6KQD - chains C and G of the 9 polymer chains in the assembly; structure by X-ray diffraction, 3.30 A resolution.

== Chain C ==
Name: DNA-directed RNA polymerase subunit beta
Source organism: Thermus thermophilus (strain HB8 / ATCC 27634 / DSM 579)
Notes: EC 2.7.7.6
UniProt: Q8RQE9 (RPOB_THET8); residue numbers follow UniProt; this construct covers 1-1119
Amino-acid sequence (1119 residues; each row starts with the number of its first residue):
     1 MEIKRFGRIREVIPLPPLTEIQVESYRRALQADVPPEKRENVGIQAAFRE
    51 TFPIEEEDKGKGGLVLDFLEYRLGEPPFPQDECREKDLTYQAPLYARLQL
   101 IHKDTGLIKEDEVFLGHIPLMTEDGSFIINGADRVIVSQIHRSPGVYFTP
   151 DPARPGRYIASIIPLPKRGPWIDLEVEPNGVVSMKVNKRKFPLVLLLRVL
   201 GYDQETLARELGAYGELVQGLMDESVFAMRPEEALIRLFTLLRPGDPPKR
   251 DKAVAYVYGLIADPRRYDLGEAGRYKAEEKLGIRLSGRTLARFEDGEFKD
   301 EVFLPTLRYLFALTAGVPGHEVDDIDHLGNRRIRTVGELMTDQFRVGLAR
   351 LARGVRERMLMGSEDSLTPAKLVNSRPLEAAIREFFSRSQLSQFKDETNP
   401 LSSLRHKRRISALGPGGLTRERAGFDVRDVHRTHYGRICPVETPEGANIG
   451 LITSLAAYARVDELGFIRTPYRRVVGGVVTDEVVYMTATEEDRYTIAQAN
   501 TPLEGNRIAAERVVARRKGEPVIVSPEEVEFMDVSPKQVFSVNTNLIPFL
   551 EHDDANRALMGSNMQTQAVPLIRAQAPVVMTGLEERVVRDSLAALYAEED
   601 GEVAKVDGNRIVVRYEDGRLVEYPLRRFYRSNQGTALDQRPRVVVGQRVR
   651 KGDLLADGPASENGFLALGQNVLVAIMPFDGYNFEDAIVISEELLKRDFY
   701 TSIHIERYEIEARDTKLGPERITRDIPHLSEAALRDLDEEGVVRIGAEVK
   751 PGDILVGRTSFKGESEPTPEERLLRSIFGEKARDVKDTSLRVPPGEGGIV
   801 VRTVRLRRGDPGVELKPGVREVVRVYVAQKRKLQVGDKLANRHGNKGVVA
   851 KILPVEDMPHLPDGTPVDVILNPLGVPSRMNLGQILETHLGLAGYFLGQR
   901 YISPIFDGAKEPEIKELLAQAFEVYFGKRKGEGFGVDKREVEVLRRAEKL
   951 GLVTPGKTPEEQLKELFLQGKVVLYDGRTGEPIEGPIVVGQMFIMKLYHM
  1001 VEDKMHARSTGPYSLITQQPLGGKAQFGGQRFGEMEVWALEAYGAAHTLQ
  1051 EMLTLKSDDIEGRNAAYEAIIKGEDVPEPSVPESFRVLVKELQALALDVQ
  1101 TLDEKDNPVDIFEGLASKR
Unresolved in the structure: 57-63, 1119

== Chain G ==
Molecule: 21-nt DNA strand
Sequence (21 nucleotides; row label = number of the first residue in the row):
     1 CCTGCATCCGTGAGTCCAGGG
Unresolved in the structure: 1-3, 20-21

== How chain C and chain G interact ==
Pairs across the interface (8; chain C residue first):
  Glu421(C) - DA13(G)  base contact
  Gly1023(C) - DA18(G)  phosphate contact
  Lys1024(C) - DA18(G)  hydrogen bond to the phosphate
  Gln1030(C) - DC17(G)  sugar contact
  Arg1031(C) - DC16(G)  salt bridge to the phosphate
  Arg1031(C) - DC17(G)  hydrogen bond to the phosphate
  Gly1033(C) - DC16(G)  phosphate contact
  Met1035(C) - DT15(G)  sugar contact
Interface residues without a listed pair, chain C (9 interface residues in all): Ala1025, Gly1029
Interface residues without a listed pair, chain G (6 interface residues in all): DG19

== In short ==
The interface between chain C and chain G involves 9 residues on one side and 6 on the other; the contacts
include 2 hydrogen bonds and 1 salt bridge. Polar contacts include Lys1024(C)-DA18(G), Arg1031(C)-DC17(G) and
Arg1031(C)-DC16(G).
Here chain C is DNA-directed RNA polymerase subunit beta (Thermus thermophilus (strain HB8 / ATCC 27634 / DSM
579)) and chain G is a 21-nt DNA strand. Entry 6KQD (Thermus thermophilus initial transcription complex
comprising sigma A and 5'-OH RNA of 3 nt) was determined by X-ray diffraction, deposited together with 6KQE,
6KQF, 6KQG, 6KQH, 6KQL, 6KQM and 6 further entries.
